PDB entry 7LPC | electron microscopy, 3.06 A resolution | chains C and D of the 4 polymer chains in the assembly

== Chain C (and D) ==
Molecule: Transient receptor potential cation channel subfamily V member 1
Organism: Rattus norvegicus
Notes: chain D of this document is another copy of the same molecule, construct and numbering; everything in this record applies to it too
UniProt: O35433 (TRPV1_RAT); residue numbers follow UniProt; this construct covers 1-838
Sequence (868 residues; each row starts with the number of its first residue):
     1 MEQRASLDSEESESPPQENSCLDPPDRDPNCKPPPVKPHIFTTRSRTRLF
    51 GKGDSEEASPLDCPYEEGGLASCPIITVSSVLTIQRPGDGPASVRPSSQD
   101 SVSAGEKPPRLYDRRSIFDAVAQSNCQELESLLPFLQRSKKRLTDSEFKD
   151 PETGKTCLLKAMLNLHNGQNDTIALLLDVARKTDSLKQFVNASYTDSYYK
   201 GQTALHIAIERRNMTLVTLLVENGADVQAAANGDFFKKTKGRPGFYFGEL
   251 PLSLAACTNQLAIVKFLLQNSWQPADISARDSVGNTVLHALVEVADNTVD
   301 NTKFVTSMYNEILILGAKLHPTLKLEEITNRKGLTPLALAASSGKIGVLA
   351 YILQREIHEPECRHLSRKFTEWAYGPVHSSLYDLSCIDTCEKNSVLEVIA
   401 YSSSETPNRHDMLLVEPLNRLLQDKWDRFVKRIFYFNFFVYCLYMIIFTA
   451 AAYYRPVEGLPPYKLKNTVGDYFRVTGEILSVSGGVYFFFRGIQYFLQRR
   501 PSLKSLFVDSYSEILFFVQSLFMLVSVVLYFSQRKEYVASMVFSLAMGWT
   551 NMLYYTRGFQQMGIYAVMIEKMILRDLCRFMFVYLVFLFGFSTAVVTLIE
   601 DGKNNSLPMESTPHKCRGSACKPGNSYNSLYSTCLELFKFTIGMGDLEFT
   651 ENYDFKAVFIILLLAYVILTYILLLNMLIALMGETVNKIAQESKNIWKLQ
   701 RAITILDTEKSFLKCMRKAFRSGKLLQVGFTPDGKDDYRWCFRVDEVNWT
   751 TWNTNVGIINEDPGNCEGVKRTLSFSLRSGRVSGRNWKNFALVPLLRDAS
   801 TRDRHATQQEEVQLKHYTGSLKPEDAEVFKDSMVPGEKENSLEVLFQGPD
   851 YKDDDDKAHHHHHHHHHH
Unresolved in the structure: 1-276, 603-624, 753-868
Sequence notes: expression tag (839-868)
Disulfide bonds: C386-C390
Curated features (UniProtKB/Swiss-Prot):
  - region: E684 to F712 (AD), E767 to T801 (Interaction with calmodulin), L777 to L792 (Required for PIP2-mediated channel inhibition)
  - motif: G643 to D646 (Selectivity filter)
  - binding site (ATP): R115, K155, K160, N164, Y199 to Q202, E210, R211
  - binding site (resiniferatoxin): Y511, S512, T550, R557
  - binding site (Na(+)): G643
  - binding site (Ca(2+)): D646
  - modified residue: S116 (Phosphoserine), T144 (Phosphothreonine), T370 (Phosphothreonine), S502 (Phosphoserine), T704 (Phosphothreonine), S774 (Phosphoserine), S800 (Phosphoserine), S820 (Phosphoserine)
  - glycosylation: N604 (N-linked (GlcNAc...) asparagine)

== Interface between chain C and chain D ==
Residue-residue contacts (61; chain C residue first):
  N301(C) - W749(D)
  F304(C) - W752(D)  hydrophobic
  R579(C) - M562(D)
  F580(C) - Y565(D)
  F582(C) - M562(D)  hydrophobic
  V583(C) - L553(D)  hydrophobic
  V583(C) - Y565(D)  hydrophobic
  V586(C) - W549(D)
  F589(C) - W549(D)  hydrophobic
  G590(C) - W549(D)
  T593(C) - T449(D)
  T593(C) - W549(D)
  A594(C) - V542(D)
  V596(C) - Y453(D)  hydrophobic
  T597(C) - A452(D)
  T597(C) - R455(D)  hydrogen bond (backbone-side chain)
  T597(C) - M541(D)
  T597(C) - L545(D)
  L598(C) - R455(D)  hydrogen bond (backbone-side chain)
  L598(C) - V538(D)  hydrophobic
  L598(C) - V542(D)
  I599(C) - R455(D)
  E600(C) - V457(D)
  N628(C) - Y453(D)
  S629(C) - Y453(D)
  L630(C) - Y453(D)
  G643(C) - I642(D)
  G643(C) - G643(D)
  G643(C) - M644(D)
  M644(C) - M644(D)  hydrophobic
  G645(C) - M644(D)
  F655(C) - K535(D)
  F655(C) - E536(D)
  K656(C) - Y631(D)
  V658(C) - A539(D)  hydrophobic
  V658(C) - V542(D)  hydrophobic
  V658(C) - F543(D)  hydrophobic
  I660(C) - Y631(D)
  I661(C) - F543(D)  hydrophobic
  L662(C) - V542(D)  hydrophobic
  L664(C) - F638(D)  hydrophobic
  V667(C) - I642(D)  hydrophobic
  Y671(C) - T641(D)
  Y671(C) - I642(D)  hydrophobic
  I672(C) - L577(D)  hydrophobic
  I672(C) - L678(D)
  I672(C) - M682(D)
  L673(C) - M572(D)  hydrophobic
  L673(C) - I573(D)  hydrophobic
  L673(C) - M682(D)
  L674(C) - Y565(D)
  N676(C) - I679(D)
  N676(C) - M682(D)
  M677(C) - Y565(D)  hydrophobic
  M677(C) - M568(D)  hydrophobic
  M677(C) - I569(D)
  M677(C) - M682(D)
  A680(C) - G683(D)
  A680(C) - V686(D)  hydrophobic
  L681(C) - Y565(D)  hydrophobic
  E684(C) - N687(D)
Also at the interface, not in a pair above, chain C (47 interface residues in all): V294, F587, F591, F640, L647, D654, I668, I679
Also at the interface, not in a pair above, chain D (43 interface residues in all): A546, T550, Q561, F580, M581, L635, K639

== Overview ==
47 residues of chain C face 43 of chain D across their interface, with 2 hydrogen bonds. Polar contacts
include T597(C)-R455(D) and L598(C)-R455(D). From UniProt: 10 ATP-binding residues, 4 resiniferatoxin-binding
residues, Na+-binding residue G643(C) and Ca2+-binding residue D646(C) on chain C.
Chain C and chain D are both Transient receptor potential cation channel subfamily V member 1 (Rattus
norvegicus); the structure, Cryo-EM structure of full-length TRPV1 at 48 degrees Celsius, was determined by
electron microscopy together with 7LP9, 7LPA, 7LPB, 7LPD and 7LPE from the same study.
